5LHT - chain A; structure by X-ray diffraction, 2.06 A resolution.

Chain A:
Name: ATP phosphoribosyltransferase
Source organism: Mycobacterium tuberculosis (strain ATCC 25618 / H37Rv)
Notes: EC 2.4.2.17
UniProtKB: P9WMN1 (HIS1_MYCTU); residue numbers follow UniProt; this construct covers 1-284
Amino-acid sequence (294 residues; numbered -9 to 284; the number before each row is that of its first residue; numbers below 1 keep their minus sign (Met-9 is residue -9)):
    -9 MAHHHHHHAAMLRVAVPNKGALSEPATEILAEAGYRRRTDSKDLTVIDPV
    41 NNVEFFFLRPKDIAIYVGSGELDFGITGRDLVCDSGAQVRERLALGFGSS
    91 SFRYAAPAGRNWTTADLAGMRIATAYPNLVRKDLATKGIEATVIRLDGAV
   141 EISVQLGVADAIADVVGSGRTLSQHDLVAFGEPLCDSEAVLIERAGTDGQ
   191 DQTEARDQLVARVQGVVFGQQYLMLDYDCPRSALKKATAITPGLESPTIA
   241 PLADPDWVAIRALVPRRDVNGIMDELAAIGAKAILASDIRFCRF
Unresolved in the structure: -9 to 0
Sequence notes: initiating methionine (-9); expression tag (-8 to 0)
Disulfide bonds: Cys73-Cys175
Residues lining bound ligands: beta(2-thienyl)alanine (TIH): Met214, Asp216, Tyr217, Asp218, Gly233, Leu234, Glu235, Ser236, Pro237, Thr238, Leu242, Ala249, Arg251, Ala252, Leu253, Ala273, Leu275
Reported in the primary citation:
  - binding site for beta(2-thienyl)alanine: Asp216
  - conformationally variable residues (side-chain flip): Asp216
  - mutagenesis - D216V (1.7 +/- 0.1 mM): unchanged binding to beta(2-thienyl)alanine

Overview:
Ligands of chain A: beta(2-thienyl)alanine. The paper reports a binding site for beta(2-thienyl)alanine at
Asp216; D216V leaves binding to beta(2-thienyl)alanine unchanged.
Chain A is ATP phosphoribosyltransferase (Mycobacterium tuberculosis (strain ATCC 25618 / H37Rv)); the
structure, ATP Phosphoribosyltransferase from Mycobacterium tuberculosis in complex with the allosteric
activator 3-(2-Thienyl)-L-alanine, was determined by X-ray diffraction (same publication as 5LHU).
